8YA0 - chains Y and B of the 7 polymer chains in the assembly; structure by electron microscopy, 2.97 A resolution.

Chain Y:
Molecule: Protein translocase subunit SecY
From: Geobacillus thermodenitrificans NG80-2
UniProt: A4IJK8 (A4IJK8_GEOTN); residues 2-430 here = UniProt positions 2-430
Amino-acid sequence (429 residues; numbered 2 to 430; the number before each row is that of its first residue):
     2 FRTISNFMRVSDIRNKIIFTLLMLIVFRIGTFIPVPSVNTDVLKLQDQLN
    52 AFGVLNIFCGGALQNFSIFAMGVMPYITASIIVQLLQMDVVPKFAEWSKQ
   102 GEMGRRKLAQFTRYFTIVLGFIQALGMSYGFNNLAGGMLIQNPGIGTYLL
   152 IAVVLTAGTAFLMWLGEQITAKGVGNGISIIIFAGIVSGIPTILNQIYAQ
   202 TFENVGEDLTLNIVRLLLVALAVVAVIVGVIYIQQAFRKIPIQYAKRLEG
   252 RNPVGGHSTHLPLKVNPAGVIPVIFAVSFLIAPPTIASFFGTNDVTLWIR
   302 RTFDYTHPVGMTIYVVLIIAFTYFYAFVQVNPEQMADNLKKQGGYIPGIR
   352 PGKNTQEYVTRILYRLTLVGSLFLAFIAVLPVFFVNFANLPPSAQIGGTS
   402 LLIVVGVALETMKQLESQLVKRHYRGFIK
Disordered / not traced: 203-211
Sequence notes: engineered mutation Cys60 (Gly in A4IJK8), Thr202 (Gln in A4IJK8), Thr211 (Phe in A4IJK8), Asn213 (Arg in A4IJK8)

Chain B:
Molecule: Cell division protein FtsQ, Lactose permease
From: Escherichia coli K-12
UniProt: chimeric construct of Q7CR81, P02920: residues 2-25 from Q7CR81 (FTSQ_SALTY) positions 25-48 (UniProt number = residue number + 23); residues 36-52 from P02920 positions 316-332 (UniProt number = residue number + 280)
Amino-acid sequence (72 residues; numbered 2 to 68 plus 13 insertion-coded residues; 8 numbers in that range are skipped by the numbering (no residue carries them; nothing is unmodelled there); the number before each row is that of its first residue; a row labelled like 52A-52M holds insertion residues (52A, then the next letters in order)):
     2 AKKTILFLLTVLTTVLVSGWVVLGAQYEDGCSGVVILKTLHMFEVPFLLV
    52 G
52A-52M AFSNADTSISGDG
    61 DSPHSYHS
Disordered / not traced: 52A-52M
Sequence notes: engineered mutation Ala2 (Arg25 in Q7CR81), Lys3 (Leu26 in Q7CR81), Lys4 (Ala27 in Q7CR81), Thr5 (Gly28 in Q7CR81), Thr14 (Cys37 in Q7CR81), Leu17 (Phe40 in Q7CR81); linker (26-35, 52A-52M, 61-68)
Swiss-Prot annotation at these positions:
  - site (Proton translocation): His42, Glu45

Interface between chain Y and chain B:
Disulfides between the chains: Cys60(Y)-Cys32(B)
Contacting residue pairs (88; chain Y residue first):
  Gln49(Y) - Cys32(B)  hydrogen bond (side chain-backbone)
  Gln49(Y) - Ser33(B)
  Cys60(Y) - Cys32(B)  disulfide
  Cys60(Y) - Leu38(B)
  Gly61(Y) - Cys32(B)  hydrogen bond (backbone-side chain)
  Gly61(Y) - Lys39(B)  hydrogen bond (backbone-side chain)
  Ala63(Y) - Leu38(B)  hydrophobic
  Gln65(Y) - Trp21(B)
  Gln65(Y) - Leu38(B)
  Ala71(Y) - Leu41(B)
  Met72(Y) - Leu41(B)
  Met75(Y) - Leu17(B)  hydrophobic
  Met75(Y) - Leu41(B)  hydrophobic
  Met75(Y) - Phe44(B)  hydrophobic
  Ile78(Y) - Glu45(B)
  Ile78(Y) - Val46(B)  hydrophobic
  Thr79(Y) - Thr14(B)
  Thr79(Y) - Val18(B)
  Ile82(Y) - Thr14(B)
  Ile83(Y) - Thr11(B)
  Ile83(Y) - Thr14(B)
  Gln85(Y) - Pro47(B)
  Gln85(Y) - Phe48(B)
  Gln85(Y) - Leu50(B)
  Leu86(Y) - Leu7(B)
  Leu86(Y) - Leu10(B)  hydrophobic
  Met89(Y) - Leu7(B)
  Asp90(Y) - Lys4(B)
  Val91(Y) - Lys4(B)
  Val91(Y) - Leu7(B)  hydrophobic
  Leu120(Y) - Val18(B)
  Gln124(Y) - Val18(B)
  Gln124(Y) - Trp21(B)
  Gly127(Y) - Trp21(B)
  Gly127(Y) - Val22(B)
  Met128(Y) - Trp21(B)
  Gly131(Y) - Trp21(B)
  Gly131(Y) - Leu24(B)
  Phe132(Y) - Leu24(B)
  Leu135(Y) - Gly31(B)
  Leu135(Y) - Cys32(B)
  Ile179(Y) - Val46(B)  hydrophobic
  Ser180(Y) - Glu45(B)  hydrogen bond
  Ile183(Y) - Phe44(B)
  Ile183(Y) - Glu45(B)
  Val271(Y) - Met43(B)
  Ile272(Y) - Glu45(B)
  Ile272(Y) - Pro47(B)  hydrophobic
  Val274(Y) - Met43(B)  hydrophobic
  Val274(Y) - Phe44(B)
  Ile275(Y) - Leu17(B)  hydrophobic
  Ile275(Y) - Phe44(B)  hydrophobic
  Phe276(Y) - Thr14(B)
  Val278(Y) - Thr40(B)
  Val278(Y) - Phe44(B)  hydrophobic
  Ser279(Y) - Leu13(B)
  Ser279(Y) - Leu17(B)
  Phe280(Y) - Leu13(B)  hydrophobic
  Ile282(Y) - Leu17(B)  hydrophobic
  Ile282(Y) - Val36(B)  hydrophobic
  Ala283(Y) - Val16(B)  hydrophobic
  Pro285(Y) - Val23(B)
  Thr286(Y) - Gly20(B)
  Thr286(Y) - Val23(B)
  Ser289(Y) - Val23(B)
  Ser289(Y) - Ala26(B)
  Ser289(Y) - Gln27(B)
  Phe290(Y) - Val22(B)  hydrophobic
  Thr293(Y) - Gln27(B)
  Thr297(Y) - Gln27(B)
  Arg301(Y) - Gln27(B)
  Arg301(Y) - Tyr28(B)
  Asp305(Y) - Gly34(B)
  Tyr306(Y) - Val36(B)  hydrophobic
  Tyr306(Y) - Lys39(B)
  Phe322(Y) - Leu10(B)  hydrophobic
  Phe325(Y) - Leu7(B)  hydrophobic
  Phe325(Y) - Leu10(B)  hydrophobic
  Tyr326(Y) - Pro47(B)
  Gln330(Y) - Phe48(B)  hydrogen bond (side chain-backbone)
  Gln330(Y) - Leu49(B)
  Gln330(Y) - Leu50(B)
  Gln335(Y) - Gly52(B)
  Thr400(Y) - Met43(B)  hydrogen bond (side chain-backbone)
  Ile404(Y) - Met43(B)
  Ile404(Y) - Phe44(B)
  Ile404(Y) - Glu45(B)
  Val408(Y) - Glu45(B)
Also at the interface, not in a pair above, chain Y (68 interface residues in all): Leu64, Ser81, Leu87, Gln88, Ile123, Tyr130, Asn134, Gly186, Ile187, Leu298, Tyr315, Val329, Gln396, Ser401
Also at the interface, not in a pair above, chain B (42 interface residues in all): Ile6, Phe8, Thr15, Ser19, Gly25, Ile37, His42

Overview:
68 residues of chain Y face 42 of chain B across their interface; the contacts include 1 disulfide bond and 6
hydrogen bonds. Polar pairs include Gln49(Y)-Cys32(B), Gly61(Y)-Cys32(B) and Gly61(Y)-Lys39(B).
Here chain Y is Protein translocase subunit SecY (Geobacillus thermodenitrificans NG80-2) and chain B is Cell
division protein FtsQ, Lactose permease (Escherichia coli K-12). Entry 8YA0 (Structure of the SecA-SecY
complex with the substrate FtsQ-LacY(+7C)) was determined by electron microscopy, deposited together with
8Y9Y, 8Y9Z, 8YA2, 8YA3 and 8YAS.
